PDB entry 8F0K | electron microscopy, 1.90 A resolution | chains P and R of the 7 polymer chains in the assembly

[Chain P]
Molecule: San385
Chain sequence (38 residues; numbered 1 to 38; the number before each row is that of its first residue):
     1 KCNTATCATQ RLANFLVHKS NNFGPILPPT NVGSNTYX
Disulfide bonds: Cys2-Cys7
Modified positions: NH2 (amino group) at position 38

[Chain R]
Molecule: Calcitonin receptor
Organism: Homo sapiens
UniProtKB: P30988 (CALCR_HUMAN), isoform P30988-2; numbering as in UniProt (aligned over 25-474)
Chain sequence (501 residues; each row starts with the number of its first residue; numbers below 1 keep their minus sign (Met-7 is residue -7)):
    -7 MKTIIALSYI FCLVFADYKD DDDLEVLFQG PAAFSNQTYP TIEPKPFLYV VGRKKMMDAQ
    53 YKCYDRMQQL PAYQGEGPYC NRTWDGWLCW DDTPAGVLSY QFCPDYFPDF DPSEKVTKYC
   113 DEKGVWFKHP ENNRTWSNYT MCNAFTPEKL KNAYVLYYLA IVGHSLSIFT LVISLGIFVF
   173 FRSLGCQRVT LHKNMFLTYI LNSMIIIIHL VEVVPNGELV RRDPVSCKIL HFFHQYMMAC
   233 NYFWMLCEGI YLHTLIVVAV FTEKQRLRWY YLLGWGFPLV PTTIHAITRA VYFNDNCWLS
   293 VETHLLYIIH GPVMAALVVN FFFLLNIVRV LVTKMRETHE AESHMYLKAV KATMILVPLL
   353 GIQFVVFPWR PSNKMLGKIY DYVMHSLIHF QGFFVATIYC FCNNEVQTTV KRQWAQFKIQ
   413 WNQRWGRRPS NRSARAAAAA AEAGDIPIYI CHQELRNEPA NNQGEESAEI IPLNIIEQES
   473 SAPAGLEVLF QGPHHHHHHH H
Disordered / not traced: -7 to 40, 410-493
Disulfide bonds: Cys55-Cys81, Cys72-Cys112, Cys95-Cys134, Cys219-Cys289
Covalently attached groups: N-acetylglucosamine (NAG) linked to Asn73, Asn125, Asn130
Sequence notes: expression tag (-7 to 24, 475-493); conflict Leu447 (Pro in P30988)
Residues lining bound ligands:
  - P42 ((2S)-2-{[(1R)-1-hydroxyhexadecyl]oxy}-3-{[(1R)-1-hydroxyoctadecyl]oxy}propyl 2-(trimethylammonio)ethyl phosphate): Lys143, Tyr146, Val147, Tyr150, Leu151, Ile153, Val154, Ser157, Phe161, Phe382, Phe385
  - phosphatidylethanolamine (PTY): Val217, Lys220, Ile221, Phe224, Leu271, Thr275, Ile279, Ala282, Val283, Asn286, Trp290
Curated features (UniProtKB/Swiss-Prot):
  - glycosylation (N-linked (GlcNAc...) asparagine): Asn28, Asn73, Asn125, Asn130
  - natural variant: Leu447 (L447P: Probable protective factor against osteoporosis)

[Interface between chain P and chain R]
Residue-residue contacts (83; chain P residue first):
  Lys1(P) - Val293(R)
  Lys1(P) - Glu294(R)  hydrogen bond (backbone-backbone)
  Cys2(P) - Val293(R)  hydrogen bond (backbone-backbone)
  Cys2(P) - Tyr299(R)
  Asn3(P) - Tyr299(R)
  Asn3(P) - Pro360(R)
  Asn3(P) - Trp361(R)
  Asn3(P) - Arg362(R)  hydrogen bond (side chain-backbone)
  Thr4(P) - Tyr299(R)
  Thr4(P) - Pro360(R)
  Ala5(P) - Phe359(R)
  Ala5(P) - Pro360(R)  hydrogen bond (backbone-backbone)
  Ala5(P) - Tyr372(R)
  Ala5(P) - Met376(R)  hydrophobic
  Ala5(P) - Ile380(R)
  Thr6(P) - His302(R)  hydrogen bond
  Thr6(P) - Val305(R)
  Thr6(P) - Phe356(R)
  Cys7(P) - His302(R)  hydrogen bond
  Ala8(P) - His377(R)
  Ala8(P) - Ile380(R)  hydrophobic
  Thr9(P) - His381(R)
  Gln10(P) - His226(R)  hydrogen bond
  Gln10(P) - Gln227(R)
  Gln10(P) - Met230(R)  hydrogen bond
  Gln10(P) - Val293(R)
  Leu12(P) - Ala145(R)
  Leu12(P) - Leu148(R)
  Leu12(P) - Tyr149(R)
  Leu12(P) - His377(R)
  Ala13(P) - Val206(R)  hydrophobic
  Asn14(P) - Leu291(R)  hydrogen bond (side chain-backbone)
  Asn14(P) - Ser292(R)
  Phe15(P) - Lys141(R)
  Phe15(P) - Leu142(R)  hydrophobic
  Phe15(P) - Ala145(R)  hydrophobic
  Leu16(P) - Ala145(R)  hydrophobic
  Leu16(P) - Tyr146(R)  hydrophobic
  Leu16(P) - Tyr149(R)  hydrophobic
  Leu16(P) - Val206(R)  hydrophobic
  Val17(P) - Val206(R)
  Val17(P) - Leu291(R)  hydrophobic
  Lys19(P) - Asp97(R)  salt bridge
  Lys19(P) - Pro100(R)
  Lys19(P) - Phe102(R)  hydrogen bond (side chain-backbone)
  Lys19(P) - Pro104(R)
  Lys19(P) - Leu142(R)
  Ser20(P) - Leu142(R)
  Ser20(P) - Tyr146(R)  hydrogen bond (backbone-side chain)
  Asn22(P) - Pro207(R)
  Asn22(P) - Gly209(R)
  Asn22(P) - Arg213(R)
  Phe23(P) - Tyr146(R)  hydrophobic
  Phe23(P) - Tyr149(R)  hydrophobic
  Phe23(P) - Pro207(R)  hydrophobic
  Leu27(P) - Pro100(R)  hydrophobic
  Pro29(P) - Asp101(R)
  Thr30(P) - Phe99(R)
  Thr30(P) - Asp101(R)  hydrogen bond (backbone-side chain)
  Thr30(P) - Asn135(R)  hydrogen bond (backbone-side chain)
  Asn31(P) - Trp79(R)
  Val32(P) - Phe102(R)  hydrophobic
  Val32(P) - Trp128(R)
  Val32(P) - Tyr131(R)
  Val32(P) - Thr132(R)
  Val32(P) - Asn135(R)
  Gly33(P) - Trp128(R)  hydrogen bond (backbone-side chain)
  Ser34(P) - His121(R)
  Ser34(P) - Glu123(R)  hydrogen bond
  Ser34(P) - Asn124(R)  hydrogen bond (backbone-side chain)
  Ser34(P) - Trp128(R)
  Asn35(P) - Asn124(R)
  Asn35(P) - Arg126(R)  hydrogen bond (backbone-side chain)
  Thr36(P) - Arg126(R)  hydrogen bond (backbone-side chain)
  Thr36(P) - Trp128(R)
  Tyr37(P) - Asp77(R)
  Tyr37(P) - Gly78(R)
  Tyr37(P) - Trp79(R)
  Tyr37(P) - Arg126(R)
  Tyr37(P) - Trp128(R)  hydrogen bond (backbone-side chain)
  Tyr37(P) - Ser129(R)
  NH2_38(P) - Asp77(R)  hydrogen bond (backbone-side chain)
  NH2_38(P) - Ser129(R)
Interface residues without a listed pair, chain P (33 interface residues in all): Arg11, His18
Interface residues without a listed pair, chain R (56 interface residues in all): Ile198, His201, Leu202, Val212, Tyr234, Leu298, Met306, Leu309

[Summary]
33 residues of chain P and 56 residues of chain R are in contact, with 20 hydrogen bonds and 1 salt bridge.
Polar pairs include Lys19(P)-Asp97(R), Asn3(P)-Arg362(R) and Thr6(P)-His302(R). Ligands of chain R: compound
P42 and phosphatidylethanolamine. Covalently linked N-acetylglucosamine: at Asn73(R), Asn125(R) and Asn130(R).
Here chain P is San385 and chain R is Calcitonin receptor (Homo sapiens). Entry 8F0K (Human Amylin3 Receptor
in complex with Gs and Pramlintide analogue peptide San385) was determined by electron microscopy together
with 8F0J, 8F2A and 8F2B from the same study.
